7VY6 - chains B and C of the 5 polymer chains in the assembly; structure by electron microscopy, 3.02 A resolution.

Chain B:
Name: Capsid protein VP2
From: Coxsackievirus B3
Amino-acid sequence (263 residues; row label = number of the first residue in the row):
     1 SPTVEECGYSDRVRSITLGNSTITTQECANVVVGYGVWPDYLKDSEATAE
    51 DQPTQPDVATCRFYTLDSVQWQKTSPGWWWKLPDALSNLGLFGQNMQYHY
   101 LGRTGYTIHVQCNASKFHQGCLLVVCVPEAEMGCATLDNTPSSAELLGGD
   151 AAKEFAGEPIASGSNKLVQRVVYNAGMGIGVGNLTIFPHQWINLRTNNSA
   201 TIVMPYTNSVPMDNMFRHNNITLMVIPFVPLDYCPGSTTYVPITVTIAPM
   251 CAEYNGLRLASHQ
Not modelled in the structure: 1-7, 263

Chain C:
Name: Capsid protein VP3
From: Coxsackievirus B3
Amino-acid sequence (238 residues; numbered 1 to 238; the number before each row is that of its first residue):
     1 GLPTMNTPGSCQFLTSDDFQSPSAMPQYDVTPEMKIPGEVKNLMEIAEVD
    51 SVVPVQNVGEKVNSMEAYQIPVRSNEGSGTQVFGFPLQPGYSSVFSRTLL
   101 GEILNYYTHWSGSIKLTFMFCGSAMATGKFLLAYSPPGAGAPTKRVDAML
   151 GTHVVWDVGLQSSCVLCIPWISQTHYRYVASDEYTAGGFITCWYQTNIVV
   201 PADAQSSCYIMCFVSACNDFSVRLLKDTPFISQNSFFQ

How chain B and chain C interact:
Contacting residue pairs - 55 pairs, chain B then chain C:
  Tyr35(B) - Gly38(C)
  Val37(B) - Pro37(C)  hydrophobic
  Glu46(B) - Lys35(C)
  Lys116(B) - Ser123(C)
  Lys116(B) - Ala124(C)  hydrogen bond (backbone-backbone)
  Lys116(B) - Met125(C)
  Phe117(B) - Ser123(C)
  Phe117(B) - Ala202(C)
  Phe117(B) - Asp203(C)
  Phe117(B) - Ala204(C)  hydrophobic
  Gln119(B) - Gly122(C)
  Gln119(B) - Ser123(C)  hydrogen bond
  Gln119(B) - Gln205(C)
  Gln119(B) - Ser207(C)  hydrogen bond (side chain-backbone)
  Cys121(B) - Met119(C)  hydrophobic
  Cys121(B) - Cys121(C)  hydrophobic
  Val172(B) - Met65(C)  hydrophobic
  Tyr173(B) - Asn63(C)
  Val181(B) - Met65(C)  hydrophobic
  Val181(B) - Tyr68(C)  hydrophobic
  Gly182(B) - Ser51(C)
  Gly182(B) - Val52(C)
  Gly182(B) - Tyr68(C)
  Asn183(B) - Ser51(C)  hydrogen bond
  Asn183(B) - Arg97(C)  hydrogen bond (side chain-backbone)
  Asn183(B) - Thr98(C)
  Asn183(B) - Leu99(C)
  Thr185(B) - Asp50(C)  hydrogen bond (side chain-backbone)
  Ile186(B) - Ile46(C)  hydrophobic
  Ile186(B) - Val49(C)  hydrophobic
  Trp191(B) - Met211(C)  hydrophobic
  Trp191(B) - Phe213(C)  hydrophobic
  Asn193(B) - Phe120(C)  hydrogen bond (side chain-backbone)
  Asn193(B) - Cys121(C)
  Asn193(B) - Ser162(C)
  Arg195(B) - Phe120(C)
  Arg195(B) - Gly122(C)
  Arg195(B) - Ser123(C)  hydrogen bond (side chain-backbone)
  Arg195(B) - Ala124(C)
  Arg195(B) - Ala126(C)
  Arg195(B) - Gly159(C)  hydrogen bond (side chain-backbone)
  Thr196(B) - Ser162(C)
  Ser209(B) - Met34(C)
  Phe228(B) - Met65(C)  hydrophobic
  Phe228(B) - Tyr68(C)  hydrophobic
  Phe228(B) - Gln69(C)  hydrogen bond (backbone-side chain)
  Phe228(B) - Met211(C)  hydrophobic
  Val229(B) - Cys121(C)  hydrophobic
  Val229(B) - Tyr209(C)  hydrophobic
  Pro230(B) - Gln69(C)
  Asp232(B) - Gln205(C)  hydrogen bond
  Tyr233(B) - Gln205(C)  hydrogen bond (backbone-side chain)
  Cys234(B) - Asp203(C)
  Cys234(B) - Ala204(C)
  Cys234(B) - Gln205(C)  hydrogen bond (side chain-backbone)
Also at the interface, not in a pair above, chain B (35 interface residues in all): Arg12, His118, Gly120, Pro205, Tyr206, Thr207, Asn208, Val210, Pro211, Ile226
Also at the interface, not in a pair above, chain C (41 interface residues in all): Ile36, Ser64, Glu102, Val158, Leu160, Pro201, Cys208

Summary:
35 residues of chain B face 41 of chain C across their interface; the contacts include 13 hydrogen bonds.
Polar pairs include Gln119(B)-Ser123(C), Gln119(B)-Ser207(C) and Asn183(B)-Ser51(C).
Chain B is Capsid protein VP2 and chain C is Capsid protein VP3, both from Coxsackievirus B3; the structure,
Coxsackievirus B3(VP3-234N) incubate with CD55 at pH7.4, was determined by electron microscopy, deposited
together with 7VXH, 7VXZ, 7VY0, 7VY5, 7VYK, 7VYL and 3 further entries.
